Entry 8JUW (electron microscopy, 3.79 A resolution); this record covers chains E and F of the 6 polymer chains in the assembly.

[Chain E]
Name: ATPase family AAA domain-containing protein 2
Source organism: Homo sapiens
Notes: EC 3.6.1.-
UniProt: Q6PL18 (ATAD2_HUMAN); the construct lacks a stretch of the UniProt sequence and is renumbered around it, so the offset changes along the chain: 403-945 = UniProt 403-945; 1103-1140 = UniProt 946-983; 1141-1320 = UniProt 1118-1297; 1321-1390 = UniProt 1321-1390
Amino-acid sequence (831 residues; numbered 403 to 1390; 157 numbers in that range are skipped by the numbering (no residue carries them; nothing is unmodelled there); the number before each row is that of its first residue):
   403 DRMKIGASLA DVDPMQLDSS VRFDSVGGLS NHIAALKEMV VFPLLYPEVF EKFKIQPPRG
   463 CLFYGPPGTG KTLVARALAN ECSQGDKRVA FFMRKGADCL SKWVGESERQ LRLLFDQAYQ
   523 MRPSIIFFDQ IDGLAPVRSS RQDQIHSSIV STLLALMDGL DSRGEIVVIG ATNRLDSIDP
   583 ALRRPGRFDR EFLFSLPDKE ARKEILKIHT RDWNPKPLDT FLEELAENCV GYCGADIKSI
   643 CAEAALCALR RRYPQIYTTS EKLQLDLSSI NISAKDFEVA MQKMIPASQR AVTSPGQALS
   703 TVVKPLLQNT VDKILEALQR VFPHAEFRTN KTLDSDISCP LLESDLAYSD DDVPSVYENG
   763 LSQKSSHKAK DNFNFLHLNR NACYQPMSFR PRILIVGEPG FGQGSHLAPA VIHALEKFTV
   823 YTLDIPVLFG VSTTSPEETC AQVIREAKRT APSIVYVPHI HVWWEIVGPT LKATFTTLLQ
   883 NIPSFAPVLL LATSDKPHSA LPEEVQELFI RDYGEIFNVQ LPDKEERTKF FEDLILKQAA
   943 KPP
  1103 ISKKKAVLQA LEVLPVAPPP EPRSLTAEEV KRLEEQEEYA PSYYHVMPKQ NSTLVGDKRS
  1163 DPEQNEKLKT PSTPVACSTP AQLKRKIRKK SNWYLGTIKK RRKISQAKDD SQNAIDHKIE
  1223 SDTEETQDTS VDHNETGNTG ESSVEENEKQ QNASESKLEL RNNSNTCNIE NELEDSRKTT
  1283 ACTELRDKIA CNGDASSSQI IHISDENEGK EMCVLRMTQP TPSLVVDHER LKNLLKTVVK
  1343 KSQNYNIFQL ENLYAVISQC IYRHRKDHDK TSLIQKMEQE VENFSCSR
Disordered / not traced: 403-421, 729-785, 1103-1329
Differences from the reference sequence: engineered mutation Gln-532 (Glu in Q6PL18)
UniProt features mapped onto this chain:
  - binding site (ATP): Gly-467 to Thr-474
  - modified residue: Ser-410 (Phosphoserine), Ser-746 (Phosphoserine), Ser-751 (Phosphoserine), Ser-1162 (Phosphoserine), Thr-1172 (Phosphothreonine), Thr-1175 (Phosphothreonine), Thr-1199 (Phosphothreonine), Ser-1223 (Phosphoserine), Ser-1256 (Phosphoserine), Ser-1258 (Phosphoserine), Ser-1266 (Phosphoserine), Thr-1323 (Phosphothreonine)
  - cross-link (Glycyl lysine isopeptide (Lys-Gly)): Lys-1151 (interchain with G-Cter in SUMO2), Lys-1171 (interchain with G-Cter in SUMO2), Lys-1259 (interchain with G-Cter in SUMO2)
Small-molecule neighbours: ATP (adenosine-5'-triphosphate): Ser-427, Gly-429, Pro-468, Pro-469, Gly-470, Thr-471, Gly-472, Lys-473, Thr-474, Leu-475, Gln-532, Asn-575, Ile-607, His-611, Gly-636, Ala-637, Lys-640
What the authors report for this chain:
  - mutagenesis - E532Q: increased stability
  - mutagenesis - D415A/E532Q/R540A: decreased stability

[Chain F]
Name: ATPase family AAA domain-containing protein 2
Source organism: Homo sapiens
Notes: EC 3.6.1.-
UniProt: Q6PL18 (ATAD2_HUMAN); the construct lacks a stretch of the UniProt sequence and is renumbered around it, so the offset changes along the chain: 403-944 = UniProt 403-944; 1102-1140 = UniProt 945-983; 1141-1320 = UniProt 1118-1297; 1321-1390 = UniProt 1321-1390
Amino-acid sequence (831 residues; each row starts with the number of its first residue; note: 157 numbers in that range are skipped by the numbering (no residue carries them; nothing is unmodelled there)):
   403 DRMKIGASLA DVDPMQLDSS VRFDSVGGLS NHIAALKEMV VFPLLYPEVF EKFKIQPPRG
   463 CLFYGPPGTG KTLVARALAN ECSQGDKRVA FFMRKGADCL SKWVGESERQ LRLLFDQAYQ
   523 MRPSIIFFDQ IDGLAPVRSS RQDQIHSSIV STLLALMDGL DSRGEIVVIG ATNRLDSIDP
   583 ALRRPGRFDR EFLFSLPDKE ARKEILKIHT RDWNPKPLDT FLEELAENCV GYCGADIKSI
   643 CAEAALCALR RRYPQIYTTS EKLQLDLSSI NISAKDFEVA MQKMIPASQR AVTSPGQALS
   703 TVVKPLLQNT VDKILEALQR VFPHAEFRTN KTLDSDISCP LLESDLAYSD DDVPSVYENG
   763 LSQKSSHKAK DNFNFLHLNR NACYQPMSFR PRILIVGEPG FGQGSHLAPA VIHALEKFTV
   823 YTLDIPVLFG VSTTSPEETC AQVIREAKRT APSIVYVPHI HVWWEIVGPT LKATFTTLLQ
   883 NIPSFAPVLL LATSDKPHSA LPEEVQELFI RDYGEIFNVQ LPDKEERTKF FEDLILKQAA
   943 KP
  1102 PISKKKAVLQ ALEVLPVAPP PEPRSLTAEE VKRLEEQEEY APSYYHVMPK QNSTLVGDKR
  1162 SDPEQNEKLK TPSTPVACST PAQLKRKIRK KSNWYLGTIK KRRKISQAKD DSQNAIDHKI
  1222 ESDTEETQDT SVDHNETGNT GESSVEENEK QQNASESKLE LRNNSNTCNI ENELEDSRKT
  1282 TACTELRDKI ACNGDASSSQ IIHISDENEG KEMCVLRMTQ PTPSLVVDHE RLKNLLKTVV
  1342 KKSQNYNIFQ LENLYAVISQ CIYRHRKDHD KTSLIQKMEQ EVENFSCSR
Disordered / not traced: 403-421, 599-600, 689-695, 728-782, 1102-1330, 1390
Differences from the reference sequence: engineered mutation Gln-532 (Glu in Q6PL18)
UniProt features mapped onto this chain:
  - binding site (ATP): Gly-467 to Thr-474
  - modified residue: Ser-410 (Phosphoserine), Ser-746 (Phosphoserine), Ser-751 (Phosphoserine), Ser-1162 (Phosphoserine), Thr-1172 (Phosphothreonine), Thr-1175 (Phosphothreonine), Thr-1199 (Phosphothreonine), Ser-1223 (Phosphoserine), Ser-1256 (Phosphoserine), Ser-1258 (Phosphoserine), Ser-1266 (Phosphoserine), Thr-1323 (Phosphothreonine)
  - cross-link (Glycyl lysine isopeptide (Lys-Gly)): Lys-1151 (interchain with G-Cter in SUMO2), Lys-1171 (interchain with G-Cter in SUMO2), Lys-1259 (interchain with G-Cter in SUMO2)
Small-molecule neighbours: ATP (adenosine-5'-triphosphate): Pro-469, Gly-470, Thr-471, Gly-472, Gln-532, Asn-575, Cys-635, Gly-636, Ala-637, Lys-640
What the authors report for this chain:
  - mutagenesis - E532Q: increased stability
  - mutagenesis - D415A/E532Q/R540A: decreased stability

[How chain E and chain F interact]
Residue-residue contacts (31; chain E residue first):
  Glu-440(E) / Tyr-659(F)
  Leu-447(E) / Glu-663(F)
  Tyr-448(E) / Thr-661(F)
  Tyr-448(E) / Ser-662(F)
  Tyr-448(E) / Glu-663(F)
  Glu-450(E) / Glu-663(F)
  Glu-450(E) / Lys-664(F)
  Lys-454(E) / Leu-669(F)
  Phe-455(E) / Leu-651(F)  hydrophobic
  Phe-455(E) / Leu-669(F)  hydrophobic
  Ser-542(E) / Arg-543(F)
  Arg-543(E) / Arg-543(F)
  Gln-546(E) / Asp-545(F)
  Ser-550(E) / Lys-504(F)
  Thr-554(E) / Lys-504(F)
  Pro-725(E) / Gln-1361(F)
  Glu-728(E) / Arg-1365(F)  salt bridge
  Tyr-786(E) / Tyr-1364(F)  hydrogen bond (backbone-side chain)
  Tyr-786(E) / Arg-1367(F)
  Gln-787(E) / Tyr-1364(F)
  Pro-788(E) / Tyr-1364(F)
  Met-789(E) / Gln-1361(F)  hydrogen bond (backbone-side chain)
  Phe-791(E) / Glu-1353(F)
  Glu-840(E) / Gly-832(F)
  Glu-840(E) / Val-833(F)
  Glu-840(E) / Ser-834(F)  hydrogen bond (side chain-backbone)
  Thr-876(E) / Ile-827(F)
  Thr-879(E) / Asp-826(F)  hydrogen bond
  Thr-879(E) / Pro-828(F)
  Phe-887(E) / Glu-1353(F)
  Tyr-915(E) / Asn-1354(F)
Other interface residues (no listed pair), chain E (30 interface residues in all): Ile-457, Glu-839, Arg-851, Thr-872, Ala-875, Leu-880, Asp-914
Other interface residues (no listed pair), chain F (29 interface residues in all): Leu-648, Ile-687, Phe-831, Ile-868, Tyr-1356, Ser-1387, Cys-1388

[Overview]
30 residues of chain E face 29 of chain F across their interface; the contacts include 4 hydrogen bonds and 1
salt bridge. Among the polar pairs are Glu-728(E)/Arg-1365(F), Tyr-786(E)/Tyr-1364(F) and
Met-789(E)/Gln-1361(F). The paper reports that E532Q of chain E increases stability; D415A/E532Q/R540A of
chain E reduce stability; 4 substitutions were tested in all.
Both chains are ATPase family AAA domain-containing protein 2 (Homo sapiens). Entry 8JUW (Human ATAD2 Walker B
mutant-H3/H4K5Q complex, ATP state) was determined by electron microscopy (same publication as 8H3H, 8JUY and
8JUZ).
